Entry 1S51 (X-ray diffraction, 2.00 A resolution); this record covers chain A.

Chain A:
Molecule: bacteriorhodopsin
Organism: Halobacterium salinarum
UniProt: P02945 (BACR_HALN1); residues 5-231 here correspond to UniProt positions 18-244 (UniProt number = residue number + 13)
Amino-acid sequence (227 residues; row label = number of the first residue in the row):
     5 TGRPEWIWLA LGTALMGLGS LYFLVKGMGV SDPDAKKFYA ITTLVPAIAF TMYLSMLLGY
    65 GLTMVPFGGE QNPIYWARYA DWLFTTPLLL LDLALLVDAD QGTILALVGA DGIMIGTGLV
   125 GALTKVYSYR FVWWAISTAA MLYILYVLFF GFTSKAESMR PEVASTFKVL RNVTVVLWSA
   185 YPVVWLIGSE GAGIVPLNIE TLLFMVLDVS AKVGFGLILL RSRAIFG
Construct notes: engineered mutation S24 (Thr37 in P02945)
Covalent attachments: retinal (RET) linked to K216
Ligand contacts: retinal (RET): Y83, W86, T89, T90, L93, M118, I119, G122, W138, S141, T142, M145, W182, Y185, P186, W189, D212, A215

In short:
Retinal is covalently linked to K216.
Chain A is bacteriorhodopsin (Halobacterium salinarum); the structure, Thr24Ser Bacteriorhodopsin, was
determined by X-ray diffraction (same publication as 1S52, 1S53 and 1S54).
